PDB entry 4WYT | X-ray diffraction, 2.60 A resolution | chain A

[Chain A]
Molecule: Protein scribble homolog
From: Homo sapiens
Notes: fragment: PDZ3/PDZ4 tandem
UniProtKB: Q14160 (SCRIB_HUMAN); residues 2-213 here correspond to UniProt positions 992-1203 (UniProt number = residue number + 990)
Chain sequence (212 residues; row label = number of the first residue in the row):
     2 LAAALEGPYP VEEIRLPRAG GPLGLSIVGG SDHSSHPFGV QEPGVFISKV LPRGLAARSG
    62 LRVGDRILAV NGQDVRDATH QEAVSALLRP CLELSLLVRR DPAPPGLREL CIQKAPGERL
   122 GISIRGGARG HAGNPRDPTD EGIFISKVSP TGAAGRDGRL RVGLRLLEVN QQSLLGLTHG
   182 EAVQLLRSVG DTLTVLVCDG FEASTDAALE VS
Disordered / not traced: 2, 204-213
Curated features (UniProtKB/Swiss-Prot):
  - region: Lys115 to Gly127 (Interaction with tick-borne encephalitis virus RNA-directed RNA polymerase NS5)
  - modified residue: Ser150 (Phosphoserine)

[Summary]
Chain A is Protein scribble homolog (Homo sapiens); the structure, Crystal Structure of Scribble PDZ34 tandem
at 2.6 Angstroms, was determined by X-ray diffraction together with 4WYU from the same study.
